8RNB - chains D and G of the 5 polymer chains in the assembly; structure by electron microscopy, 3.31 A resolution.

[Chain D]
Protein: Polymerase acidic protein
Organism: Influenza B virus (B/Memphis/13/2003)
Notes: EC 3.1.-.-
Reference sequence: Q5V8Z9 (Q5V8Z9_9INFB); residue numbers follow UniProt; this construct covers 1-726
Chain sequence (726 residues; row label = number of the first residue in the row):
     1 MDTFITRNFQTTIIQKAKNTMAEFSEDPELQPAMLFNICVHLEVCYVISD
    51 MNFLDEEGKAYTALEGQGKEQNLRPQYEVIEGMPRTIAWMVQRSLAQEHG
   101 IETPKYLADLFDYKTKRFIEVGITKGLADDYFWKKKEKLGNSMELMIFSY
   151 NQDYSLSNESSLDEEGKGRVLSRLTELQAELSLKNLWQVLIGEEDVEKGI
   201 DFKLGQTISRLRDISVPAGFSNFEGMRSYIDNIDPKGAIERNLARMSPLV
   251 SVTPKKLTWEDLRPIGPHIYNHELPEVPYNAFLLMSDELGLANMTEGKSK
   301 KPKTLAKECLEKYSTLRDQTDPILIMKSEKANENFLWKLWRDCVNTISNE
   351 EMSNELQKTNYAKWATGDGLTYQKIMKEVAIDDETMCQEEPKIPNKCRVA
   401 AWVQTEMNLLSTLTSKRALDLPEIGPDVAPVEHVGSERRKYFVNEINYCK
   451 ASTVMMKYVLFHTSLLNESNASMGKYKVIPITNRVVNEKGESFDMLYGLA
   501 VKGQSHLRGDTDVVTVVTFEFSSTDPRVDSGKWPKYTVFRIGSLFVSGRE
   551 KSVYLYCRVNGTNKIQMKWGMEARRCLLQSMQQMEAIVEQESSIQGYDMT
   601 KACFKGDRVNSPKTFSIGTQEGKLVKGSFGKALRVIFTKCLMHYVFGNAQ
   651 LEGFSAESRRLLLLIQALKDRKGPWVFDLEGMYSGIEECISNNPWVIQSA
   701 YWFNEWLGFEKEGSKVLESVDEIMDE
Unresolved in the structure: 62-74, 717-726
What the authors report for this chain:
  - mutagenesis - K631A/R634A: decreased catalytic activity
  - mutagenesis - K631A/R634A: decreased binding to Acidic leucine-rich nuclear phosphoprotein 32 family member A (chain G)

[Chain G]
Protein: Acidic leucine-rich nuclear phosphoprotein 32 family member A
Organism: Homo sapiens
Reference sequence: P39687 (AN32A_HUMAN); residue numbers follow UniProt; this construct covers 1-249
Chain sequence (275 residues; each row starts with the number of its first residue; numbers below 1 keep their minus sign (Met-25 is residue -25)):
   -25 MKHHHHHHPMSDYDIPTTENLYFQGAMEMGRRIHLELRNRTPSDVKELVL
    25 DNSRSNEGKLEGLTDEFEELEFLSTINVGLTSIANLPKLNKLKKLELSDN
    75 RVSGGLEVLAEKCPNLTHLNLSGNKIKDLSTIEPLKKLENLKSLDLFNCE
   125 VTNLNDYRENVFKLLPQLTYLDGYDRDDKEAPDSDAEGYVEGLDDEEEDE
   175 DEEEYDEDAQVVEDEEDEDEEEEGEEEDVSGEEEEDEEGYNDGEVDDEED
   225 EEELGEEERGQKRKREPEDEGEDDD
Unresolved in the structure: -25 to 0, 156-249
Differences from the reference sequence: initiating methionine (-25); expression tag (-24 to 0)
UniProt features mapped onto this chain:
  - region: Arg150 to Glu174 (Necessary for tumor-suppressive function)
  - modified residue: Thr15 (Phosphothreonine), Ser17 (Phosphoserine), Ser158 (Phosphoserine), Ser204 (Phosphoserine)
  - mutagenesis: Ser158 (S158A: Complete loss of phosphorylation; when associated with A-204; S158A: No loss of phosphorylation), Glu189 (E189A: Loss of interaction with influenza virus A PB2), Glu196 (E196A: Loss of interaction with influenza virus A PB2), Ser204 (S204A: Complete loss of phosphorylation; when associated with A-158; S204A: No loss of phosphorylation)

[How chain D and chain G interact]
Pairs across the interface (21):
  Thr405(D) with Asn127(G)
  Asn408(D) with Leu128(G); Asn129(G), hydrogen bond (side chain-backbone)
  Ser411(D) with Asn129(G), hydrogen bond
  Thr412(D) with Asn129(G); Asp130(G)
  Val546(D) with Tyr148(G); Asp152(G)
  Ser547(D) with Asp152(G), hydrogen bond; Lys153(G), hydrogen bond (side chain-backbone); Glu154(G)
  Gly548(D) with Glu154(G)
  Arg549(D) with Asn94(G), hydrogen bond; Ser96(G), hydrogen bond; Asp119(G), salt bridge; Phe121(G)
  Gln620(D) with Leu103(G)
  Glu621(D) with Asp102(G); Leu103(G); Ser104(G)
  Lys631(D) with Asp130(G), salt bridge
Interface residues without a listed pair, chain D (13 interface residues in all): Leu409, Arg634
Interface residues without a listed pair, chain G (16 interface residues in all): Thr126

[Summary]
13 residues of chain D and 16 residues of chain G are in contact; the contacts include 6 hydrogen bonds and 2
salt bridges. Among the polar pairs are Arg549(D)-Asp119(G), Lys631(D)-Asp130(G) and Asn408(D)-Asn129(G). From
the paper: K631A/R634A of chain D reduce catalytic activity; K631A/R634A of chain D reduce binding to Acidic
leucine-rich nuclear phosphoprotein 32 family member A (chain G).
Here chain D is Polymerase acidic protein (Influenza B virus (B/Memphis/13/2003)) and chain G is Acidic
leucine-rich nuclear phosphoprotein 32 family member A (Homo sapiens). Entry 8RNB (Influenza B polymerase,
encapsidase plus 627(R) / human ANP32A (from "Influenza B polymerase apo-trimer" | Local ...) was determined
by electron microscopy together with 8RN1, 8RN2, 8RN3, 8RN4, 8RN5, 8RN6 and 5 further entries from the same
study.
